7N27 - chains A and G; structure by X-ray diffraction, 1.85 A resolution.

== Chain A ==
Protein: Isoform 2 of Chromodomain Y-like protein
Organism: Homo sapiens
Notes: EC 4.2.1.-
Reference sequence: Q9Y232 (CDYL_HUMAN), isoform Q9Y232-2; residues 58-113 here correspond to UniProt positions 4-59 (UniProt number = residue number - 54)
Chain sequence (57 residues; numbered 57 to 113; the number before each row is that of its first residue):
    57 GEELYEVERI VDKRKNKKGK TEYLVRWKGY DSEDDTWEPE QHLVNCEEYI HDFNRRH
Differences from the reference sequence: expression tag (57)
Bound ions: Na+: Glu89 (shared with 2 residues of chain C)

== Chain G ==
Protein: inhibitor UNC6261
Chain sequence (6 residues; row label = number of the first residue in the row):
  1000 XXAFXA
Modified positions: MN1 (4-carboxypiperidine) at position 1000; PF5 (2,3,4,5,6-pentafluoro-L-phenylalanine) at position 1001; ZT1 (N~6~-[(1-methyl-1H-imidazol-5-yl)methyl]-N~6~-propan-2-yl-L-lysine) at position 1004

== Interface between chain A and chain G ==
Pairs across the interface (31):
  Glu59(A) with Phe1003(G)
  Leu60(A) with Ala1002(G); Phe1003(G), hydrophobic
  Tyr61(A) with PF5_1001(G); Ala1002(G), hydrogen bond (backbone-backbone); ZT1_1004(G)
  Glu62(A) with MN1_1000(G); PF5_1001(G)
  Val63(A) with MN1_1000(G), hydrogen bond (backbone-backbone); PF5_1001(G); Ala1002(G)
  Trp83(A) with Ala1002(G); Phe1003(G); ZT1_1004(G)
  Asp90(A) with ZT1_1004(G)
  Thr92(A) with ZT1_1004(G)
  Glu94(A) with Phe1003(G); ZT1_1004(G); Ala1005(G), hydrogen bond (side chain-backbone)
  His98(A) with Ala1002(G); Phe1003(G), hydrogen bond (backbone-backbone); Ala1005(G)
  Leu99(A) with PF5_1001(G); Ala1002(G), hydrophobic
  Val100(A) with MN1_1000(G); PF5_1001(G), hydrogen bond (backbone-backbone); Phe1003(G), hydrophobic
  Asn101(A) with MN1_1000(G)
  Cys102(A) with MN1_1000(G); PF5_1001(G), hydrogen bond (side chain-backbone)
  Tyr105(A) with MN1_1000(G)
Interface residues without a listed pair, chain A (19 interface residues in all): Glu58, Tyr86, Trp93, Pro95

== Summary ==
19 residues of chain A and 6 residues of chain G are in contact; the contacts include 6 hydrogen bonds. Polar
contacts include Glu94(A)-Ala1005(G), Cys102(A)-PF5_1001(G) and Tyr61(A)-Ala1002(G).
Here chain A is Isoform 2 of Chromodomain Y-like protein (Homo sapiens) and chain G is inhibitor UNC6261.
Entry 7N27 (Crystal Structure of chromodomain of CDYL in complex with inhibitor UNC6261) was determined by
X-ray diffraction.
